5ZGN - chains E and F of the 8 polymer chains in the assembly; structure by X-ray diffraction, 2.24 A resolution.

# Chain E
Protein: KacA
Organism: Klebsiella pneumoniae subsp. pneumoniae HS11286
UniProtKB: A0A0H3GLZ1 (A0A0H3GLZ1_KLEPH); residues 2-88 here = UniProt positions 2-88
Amino-acid sequence (88 residues; numbered 1 to 88; the number before each row is that of its first residue):
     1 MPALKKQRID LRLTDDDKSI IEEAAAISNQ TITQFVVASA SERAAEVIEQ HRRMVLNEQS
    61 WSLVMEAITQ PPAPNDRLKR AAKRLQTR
Unresolved in the structure: 1-4, 87-88
Modified / non-standard residues: Mse1 (selenomethionine); Mse54 (selenomethionine; parent Met); Mse65 (selenomethionine; parent Met)
Construct notes: initiating methionine (1)

# Chain F
Protein: KacT
Organism: Klebsiella pneumoniae subsp. pneumoniae HS11286
UniProtKB: A0A0H3GMP0 (A0A0H3GMP0_KLEPH); residue numbers follow UniProt; this construct covers 2-177
Amino-acid sequence (177 residues; each row starts with the number of its first residue):
     1 MEQQLTIEMI ADAFSYDITG FDCGEEALNT FLKEHLKRQH DGQILRGYAL VSGDTVPRLL
    61 GYYTLSGSCF ERGMLPSKTQ QKKIPYQNAP SVTLGRLAID KSVQGQGWGE MLVAHVMRVV
   121 WGASKAVGIY GLFVEALNEK AKAFYLRLGF IQLVDENSNL LFYPTKSIEQ LFTDDES
Unresolved in the structure: 1-3, 74-86, 176-177
Modified / non-standard residues: Mse1, Mse74 (selenomethionine); Mse9, Mse111, Mse117 (selenomethionine; parent Met)
Construct notes: initiating methionine (1)

# Chain E / chain F interface
Pairs across the interface (79):
  I48(E) with I44(F), hydrophobic
  H51(E) with L45(F); S66(F)
  R52(E) with G67(F); S68(F); C69(F), hydrogen bond (backbone-backbone)
  R53(E) with C69(F); E71(F), salt bridge
  Mse54(E) with C69(F), hydrogen bond (backbone-backbone); F70(F); E71(F), hydrogen bond (backbone-backbone); T93(F); L160(F)
  V55(E) with E71(F); N157(F), hydrogen bond (backbone-side chain)
  L56(E) with F70(F), hydrophobic; E71(F), hydrogen bond (backbone-backbone); R72(F); G73(F), hydrogen bond (backbone-backbone); N157(F)
  N57(E) with V154(F), hydrogen bond (side chain-backbone); D155(F); E156(F), hydrogen bond; N157(F), hydrogen bond
  E58(E) with R72(F), salt bridge
  Q59(E) with V154(F)
  S60(E) with L153(F); V154(F), hydrogen bond (side chain-backbone); N157(F), hydrogen bond
  W61(E) with F70(F), hydrophobic; E71(F); R72(F); Q87(F)
  L63(E) with Q152(F)
  V64(E) with F70(F), hydrophobic; L153(F), hydrophobic; F162(F), hydrophobic
  A67(E) with I151(F), hydrophobic; F162(F), hydrophobic; P164(F)
  I68(E) with Y130(F), hydrophobic; K166(F)
  P71(E) with K166(F); S167(F); Q170(F)
  P72(E) with S167(F), hydrogen bond (backbone-side chain); Q170(F)
  A73(E) with Q170(F)
  P74(E) with Y163(F); Q170(F); L171(F), hydrophobic
  N75(E) with R147(F), hydrogen bond (side chain-backbone); L148(F); G149(F)
  R77(E) with E110(F), salt bridge; R147(F); L148(F)
  L78(E) with Mse117(F), hydrophobic; L148(F); Y163(F); L171(F)
  K79(E) with L171(F)
  A81(E) with E110(F); A114(F)
  A82(E) with A114(F), hydrophobic; L171(F), hydrophobic; D175(F)
  R84(E) with Q106(F), hydrogen bond (side chain-backbone); G107(F), hydrogen bond (side chain-backbone); W108(F); Mse111(F)
  L85(E) with I7(F), hydrophobic; Mse111(F); A114(F); H115(F); R118(F)
  Q86(E) with R118(F); F172(F); D175(F)
Also at the interface, not in a pair above, chain E (30 interface residues in all): K83
Also at the interface, not in a pair above, chain F (44 interface residues in all): F133

# Overview
30 residues of chain E face 44 of chain F across their interface, with 15 hydrogen bonds and 3 salt bridges.
Polar contacts include R53(E)-E71(F), E58(E)-R72(F) and R77(E)-E110(F).
Chain E is KacA and chain F is KacT, both from Klebsiella pneumoniae subsp. pneumoniae HS11286; the structure,
The crystal structure of KacTA-DNA complex, was determined by X-ray diffraction.
